6ETG - chain A; structure by X-ray diffraction, 1.28 A resolution.

[Chain A]
Name: Lysine-specific demethylase 4D
Source organism: Homo sapiens
Notes: EC 1.14.11.-; fragment: jmjd2d
Reference sequence: Q6B0I6 (KDM4D_HUMAN); residues 1-342 here = UniProt positions 1-342
Chain sequence (342 residues; each row starts with the number of its first residue):
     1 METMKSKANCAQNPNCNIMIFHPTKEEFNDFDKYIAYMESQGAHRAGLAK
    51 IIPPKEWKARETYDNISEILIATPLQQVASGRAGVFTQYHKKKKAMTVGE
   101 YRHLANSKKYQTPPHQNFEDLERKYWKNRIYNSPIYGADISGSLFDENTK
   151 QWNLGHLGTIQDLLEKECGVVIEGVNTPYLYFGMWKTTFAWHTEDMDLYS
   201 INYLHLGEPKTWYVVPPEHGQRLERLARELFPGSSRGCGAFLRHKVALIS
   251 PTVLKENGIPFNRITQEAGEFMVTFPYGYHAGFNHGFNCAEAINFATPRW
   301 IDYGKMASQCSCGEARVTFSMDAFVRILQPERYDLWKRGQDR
Unresolved in the structure: 1-10, 342
Curated features (UniProtKB/Swiss-Prot):
  - binding site (2-oxoglutarate): Tyr136, Asn202, Lys210, Lys245
  - binding site (Fe cation): His192, Glu194, His280
  - binding site (Zn(2+)): Cys238, His244, Cys310, Cys312
  - modified residue (PolyADP-ribosyl glutamic acid): Glu26, Glu27
Metal / ion sites: Na+ near Asn17 (its only coordinating residue here); Ni2+: His192, Glu194, His280 (together with BWT); Zn2+: Cys238, His244, Cys310, Cys312
Small-molecule neighbours: BWT ([[4-(2H-1,2,3,4-tetrazol-5-yl)phenyl]carbonylamino]azanium): Gln77, Tyr136, Thr187, Thr188, Phe189, His192, Glu194, Lys210, His280, Asn284
Reported in the primary citation:
  - Zn2+ coordination: Cys238, His244, Cys310, Cys312
  - binding site for BWT: Tyr136, Phe189, Asn284
  - Ni2+ coordination: His192, His280
  - conformationally variable residues (side-chain flip): Asn202

[Summary]
Bound to chain A: compound BWT. His192, Glu194 and His280 coordinate Ni2+. Curated annotation (UniProt) lists
4 residues binding 2-oxoglutarate, 3 Fe cation-binding residues and 4 Zn2+-binding residues. From the paper: a
binding site for BWT at Tyr136, Phe189 and Asn284; Zn2+ coordination by Cys238, His244 and Cys310 among
others.
Chain A is Lysine-specific demethylase 4D (Homo sapiens); the structure, Crystal structure of KDM4D with
tetrazolhydrazide compound 6, was determined by X-ray diffraction, deposited together with 6ETV, 6ETS, 6ETT,
6ETU and 6ETW.
